8AN4 - chain A; structure by X-ray diffraction, 1.65 A resolution.

# Chain A
Protein: Bacterial toxin
Source organism: Mycobacterium tuberculosis H37Rv
Reference sequence: L7N686 (L7N686_MYCTU); numbering as in UniProt (aligned over 2-197)
Amino-acid sequence (196 residues; numbered 2 to 197; the number before each row is that of its first residue):
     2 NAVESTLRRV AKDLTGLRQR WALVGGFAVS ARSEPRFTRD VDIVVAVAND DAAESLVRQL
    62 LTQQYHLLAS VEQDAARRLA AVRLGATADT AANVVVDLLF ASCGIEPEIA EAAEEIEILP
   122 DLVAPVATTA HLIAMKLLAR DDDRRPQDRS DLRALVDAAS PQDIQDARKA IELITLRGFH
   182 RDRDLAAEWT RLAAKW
Not modelled in the structure: 197
From the paper describing this entry:
  - catalytic residues: Thr39, Asp41, Lys137, Asp152
  - mutagenesis - D41A: abolished catalytic activity
  - mutagenesis - D41A, K137A, D152A: abolished growth
  - mutagenesis - T39A: unchanged growth

# Summary
The paper reports catalytic residues Thr39, Asp41 and Lys137 among others; D41A, K137A and D152A abolish
growth.
Chain A is Bacterial toxin (Mycobacterium tuberculosis H37Rv); the structure, MenT1 toxin (rv0078a) from
Mycobacterium tuberculosis H37Rv, was determined by X-ray diffraction together with 8AN5 from the same study.
